Entry 6RE4 (electron microscopy, 3.00 A resolution); this record covers chains R and S of the 20 polymer chains in the assembly.

Chain R:
Molecule: Mitochondrial ATP synthase subunit delta
From: Polytomella sp. Pringsheim 198.80
UniProtKB: D7P7X6 (D7P7X6_9CHLO); residues 1-199 here = UniProt positions 1-199
Amino-acid sequence (199 residues; row label = number of the first residue in the row):
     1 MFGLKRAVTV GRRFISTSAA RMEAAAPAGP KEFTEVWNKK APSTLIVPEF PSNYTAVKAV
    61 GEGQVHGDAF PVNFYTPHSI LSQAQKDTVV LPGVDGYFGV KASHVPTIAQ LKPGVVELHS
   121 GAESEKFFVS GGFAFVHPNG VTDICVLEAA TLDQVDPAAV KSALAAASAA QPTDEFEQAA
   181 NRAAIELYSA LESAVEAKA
Disordered / not traced: 1-22

Chain S:
Molecule: ATP synthase gamma chain, mitochondrial
From: Polytomella sp. Pringsheim 198.80
UniProtKB: Q4LDE7 (Q4LDE7_9CHLO); residues 1-317 here = UniProt positions 1-317
Amino-acid sequence (317 residues; each row starts with the number of its first residue):
     1 MALRKAVLSL GLSQGVAAEA VLGSGMFNAV QHESVRYASN QAVKQRIRAI KNIGKITKAM
    61 KMVAASKMKN AQIAVEQSRG LVDPFVRLFG DFPAVNSNKS VVVAVTSDKG LCGGLNSNIT
   121 KYTRATLATT ESEGKDVVVV SIGDKGRSQL TRIESQRYQL AIADTYKVRV TFGQASLIVE
   181 ELIKHNPQSY QILFNKFRSA ISFKPTVATI LSPDLLEKQL EDVTGNSLDA YDIEASHERS
   241 DVLRDLTEFH LGVTLYNAML ENNCSEHASR MSAMENSTKS AGEMLGKLTL DYNRKRQATI
   301 TTELIEIIAG ASALMDE
Disordered / not traced: 1-38, 316-317

Chain R / chain S interface:
Pairs across the interface (109):
  E23(R) with Q219(S); D222(S); T224(S); G225(S), hydrogen bond (side chain-backbone)
  A24(R) with D222(S), hydrogen bond (backbone-backbone)
  A26(R) with N96(S); L220(S)
  A28(R) with F92(S), hydrophobic; A94(S); V95(S), hydrophobic
  G29(R) with D91(S); P93(S)
  P30(R) with D91(S); P93(S)
  E32(R) with A94(S)
  F33(R) with P93(S), hydrophobic; A94(S), hydrophobic; T126(S); T129(S)
  V36(R) with T129(S)
  W37(R) with Y122(S), hydrophobic; A125(S); T126(S); T129(S)
  K40(R) with A128(S); S132(S)
  A41(R) with A125(S), hydrophobic
  L45(R) with K121(S); Y122(S), hydrophobic
  I46(R) with Y122(S), hydrogen bond (backbone-side chain); K204(S)
  P48(R) with Y122(S), hydrophobic; P205(S); V207(S), hydrophobic
  E49(R) with K204(S); P205(S), hydrogen bond (backbone-backbone); T206(S); V207(S), hydrogen bond (backbone-backbone)
  F50(R) with D91(S); P93(S), hydrophobic; V207(S)
  P51(R) with V86(S), hydrophobic; D91(S); T206(S); V207(S)
  S52(R) with D91(S), hydrogen bond (backbone-side chain)
  Y54(R) with K196(S); R198(S); T206(S), hydrogen bond
  T55(R) with D83(S); V86(S); R87(S)
  V57(R) with R87(S), hydrogen bond (backbone-side chain)
  K58(R) with R87(S)
  A59(R) with R87(S); Y231(S)
  N73(R) with R87(S), hydrogen bond
  Y75(R) with G80(S); L81(S), hydrophobic; P84(S)
  T76(R) with L81(S)
  P77(R) with S78(S); L81(S); F172(S), hydrophobic; Y256(S)
  H78(R) with Q77(S)
  S79(R) with Q77(S)
  I80(R) with Q77(S); G80(S)
  G93(R) with E234(S)
  V94(R) with E234(S); A235(S); S236(S)
  D95(R) with E234(S), hydrogen bond (backbone-side chain); A235(S)
  V105(R) with D232(S)
  P106(R) with A230(S); Y231(S); D232(S), hydrogen bond (backbone-backbone)
  T107(R) with D232(S), hydrogen bond (side chain-backbone)
  I108(R) with L88(S), hydrophobic; Y231(S), hydrophobic; D232(S), hydrogen bond (backbone-backbone); I233(S); E234(S), hydrogen bond (backbone-backbone); L246(S), hydrophobic
  A109(R) with E234(S)
  Q110(R) with E234(S); A235(S)
  F133(R) with V242(S), hydrophobic; D245(S); L246(S), hydrophobic; F249(S), hydrophobic
  F135(R) with P84(S), hydrophobic; F85(S), hydrophobic; L88(S), hydrophobic; L246(S), hydrophobic
  V136(R) with Y231(S)
  H137(R) with R87(S); L88(S); Y231(S)
  P138(R) with Y231(S)
  D143(R) with P84(S); R87(S), salt bridge
  C145(R) with L81(S), hydrophobic; P84(S), hydrophobic; F249(S)
  L147(R) with F172(S), hydrophobic; F249(S), hydrophobic
Other interface residues (no listed pair), chain R (52 interface residues in all): G96, F98, V141, V146
Other interface residues (no listed pair), chain S (52 interface residues in all): E76, N118, A208, V223, L228

Summary:
The chain R/chain S interface involves 52 residues from each chain; the contacts include 14 hydrogen bonds and
1 salt bridge. Polar contacts include D143(R)-R87(S), E23(R)-G225(S) and I46(R)-Y122(S).
Here chain R is Mitochondrial ATP synthase subunit delta and chain S is ATP synthase gamma chain,
mitochondrial, both from Polytomella sp. Pringsheim 198.80. Entry 6RE4 (Cryo-EM structure of Polytomella F-ATP
synthase, Rotary substate 2B, focussed refinement of F1 head and rotor) was determined by electron microscopy
(same publication as 6RD4, 6RD5, 6RD6, 6RD7, 6RD8, 6RD9 and 46 further entries).
